PDB entry 6Q45 | X-ray diffraction, 3.60 A resolution | chains A and D of the 8 polymer chains in the assembly

Chain A:
Molecule: ATP synthase subunit alpha
From: Fusobacterium nucleatum subsp. nucleatum ATCC 25586
Reference sequence: Q8RGE0 (ATPA_FUSNN); numbering as in UniProt (aligned over 1-500)
Chain sequence (500 residues; numbered 1 to 500; the number before each row is that of its first residue):
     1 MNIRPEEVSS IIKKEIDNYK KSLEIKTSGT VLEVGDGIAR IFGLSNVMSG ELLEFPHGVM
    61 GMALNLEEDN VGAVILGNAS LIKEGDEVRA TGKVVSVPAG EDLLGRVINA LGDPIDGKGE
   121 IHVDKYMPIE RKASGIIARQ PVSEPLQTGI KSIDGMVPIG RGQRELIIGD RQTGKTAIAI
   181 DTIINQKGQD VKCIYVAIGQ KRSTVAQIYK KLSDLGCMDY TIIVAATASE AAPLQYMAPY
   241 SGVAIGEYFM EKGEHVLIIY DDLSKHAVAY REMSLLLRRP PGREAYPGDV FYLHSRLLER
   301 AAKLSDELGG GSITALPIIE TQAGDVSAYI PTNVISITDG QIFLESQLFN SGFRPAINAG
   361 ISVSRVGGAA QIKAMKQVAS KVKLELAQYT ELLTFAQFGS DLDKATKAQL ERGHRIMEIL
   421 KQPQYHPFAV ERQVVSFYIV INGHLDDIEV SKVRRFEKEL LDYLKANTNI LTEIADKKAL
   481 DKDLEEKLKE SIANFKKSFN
Not modelled in the structure: 1-24
Bound ions: Mg2+: Thr176 (together with ATP)
Residues lining bound ligands: ATP (adenosine-5'-triphosphate): Asp170, Arg171, Gln172, Thr173, Gly174, Lys175, Thr176, Ala177, Phe349, Arg354, Pro355, Gln422, Pro423, Gln424
UniProt features mapped onto this chain:
  - binding site (ATP): Gly169 to Thr176
  - site: Ser362 (Required for activity)
From the paper describing this entry:
  - Mg2+ coordination: Thr176
  - binding site for ATP: Thr176

Chain D:
Molecule: ATP synthase subunit beta
From: Fusobacterium nucleatum subsp. nucleatum ATCC 25586
Reference sequence: Q8RGE2 (ATPB_FUSNN); residue numbers follow UniProt; this construct covers 1-462
Chain sequence (462 residues; numbered 1 to 462; the number before each row is that of its first residue):
     1 MNKGTITQII SAVVDIAFKD ELPAIYNALK VKLEDKELVL EVEQHLGNNV VRTVAMDSTD
    61 GLKRGMEVID TGKPITIPVG KAVLGRILNV LGEPVDNQGP LNAETFLPIH REAPEFDDLE
   121 TETEIFETGI KVIDLLAPYI KGGKIGLFGG AGVGKTVLIM ELINNIAKGH GGISVFAGVG
   181 ERTREGRDLY GEMTESGVIT KTALVYGQMN EPPGARLRVA LTGLTVAENF RDKDGQDVLL
   241 FIDNIFRFTQ AGSEVSALLG RIPSAVGYQP NLATEMGALQ ERITSTKSGS ITSVQAVYVP
   301 ADDLTDPAPA TTFSHLDATT VLSRNIASLG IYPAVDPLDS TSKALSEDVV GKEHYEVARK
   361 VQEVLQRYKE LQDIIAILGM DELSDEDKLT VSRARKIERF FSQPFSVAEQ FTGMEGKYVP
   421 VKETIRGFRE ILEGKHDDIP EQAFLYVGTI EEAVAKSKDL AK
Not modelled in the structure: 461-462
Bound ions: Mg2+: Thr156 (together with ADP)
Residues lining bound ligands:
  - ADP (adenosine-5'-diphosphate): Gly150, Ala151, Gly152, Val153, Gly154, Lys155, Thr156, Val157, Arg182, Glu185, Tyr332, Phe405, Ala408, Phe411
  - ATP (adenosine-5'-triphosphate): Lys343, Tyr355, Arg359
UniProt features mapped onto this chain:
  - binding site (ATP): Gly149 to Thr156
From the paper describing this entry:
  - conformationally variable residues (loop rearrangement): Ala151 to Gly154, Phe411
  - binding site for ADP: Tyr332, Phe411

Interface between chain A and chain D:
Contacting residue pairs (78; chain A residue first):
  Leu32(A) - Gly47(D)
  Glu33(A) - His45(D)
  Glu33(A) - Leu46(D)
  Val34(A) - Gln44(D)
  Val34(A) - His45(D)  hydrogen bond (backbone-backbone)
  Asp36(A) - Gln44(D)  hydrogen bond
  Asp36(A) - Arg261(D)  salt bridge
  Ser80(A) - Ile25(D)
  Ser80(A) - Tyr26(D)
  Ile82(A) - Ile25(D)
  Lys83(A) - Leu22(D)  hydrogen bond (side chain-backbone)
  Lys83(A) - Ala24(D)
  Lys83(A) - His45(D)
  Glu84(A) - Leu22(D)
  Glu84(A) - His45(D)
  Glu84(A) - Gly47(D)
  Glu84(A) - Asn48(D)  hydrogen bond (side chain-backbone)
  Glu84(A) - Asn49(D)  hydrogen bond (side chain-backbone)
  Glu84(A) - Val50(D)
  Val107(A) - Phe116(D)  hydrophobic
  Ile115(A) - Glu115(D)
  Ile115(A) - Phe116(D)  hydrophobic
  Ile115(A) - Asp117(D)
  Asp116(A) - Asp117(D)
  Arg171(A) - Phe313(D)
  Arg171(A) - Thr319(D)
  Arg171(A) - Asp339(D)  hydrogen bond (side chain-backbone)
  Arg171(A) - Thr341(D)  hydrogen bond
  Gln172(A) - Thr341(D)
  Gln172(A) - Lys343(D)
  Lys201(A) - Glu281(D)
  Lys201(A) - Ser314(D)
  Lys201(A) - His315(D)  hydrogen bond (side chain-backbone)
  Lys201(A) - Leu316(D)
  Lys201(A) - Asp317(D)  salt bridge
  Arg202(A) - Ala113(D)
  Arg202(A) - Pro114(D)  hydrogen bond (side chain-backbone)
  Arg202(A) - Glu115(D)
  Arg202(A) - Phe116(D)
  Arg202(A) - Leu119(D)
  Arg202(A) - Glu281(D)  hydrogen bond (backbone-side chain)
  Ser203(A) - Leu119(D)
  Val205(A) - Phe116(D)  hydrophobic
  Ala206(A) - Phe116(D)
  Gln207(A) - Thr121(D)
  Gln207(A) - Thr123(D)
  Thr227(A) - Glu281(D)
  Ala228(A) - Gly277(D)
  Ala228(A) - Glu281(D)
  Ala228(A) - His315(D)
  Ser229(A) - Ala113(D)
  Ser229(A) - Gly277(D)
  Ser229(A) - Glu281(D)
  Lys265(A) - Ser314(D)  hydrogen bond
  Arg271(A) - Ala265(D)
  Glu272(A) - Pro270(D)
  Glu272(A) - Asn271(D)
  Glu272(A) - Thr274(D)  hydrogen bond
  Leu275(A) - Ile262(D)
  Leu275(A) - Ser264(D)
  Leu275(A) - Pro270(D)  hydrophobic
  Arg278(A) - Gly260(D)  hydrogen bond (side chain-backbone)
  Arg278(A) - Ile262(D)
  Glu284(A) - Ala265(D)
  Ala285(A) - Ser264(D)
  Ala285(A) - Ala265(D)
  Gln322(A) - Thr305(D)
  Ala323(A) - Thr305(D)
  Gln347(A) - Gln366(D)
  Asn350(A) - Leu338(D)
  Asn350(A) - Gln362(D)
  Asn350(A) - Glu363(D)
  Asn350(A) - Gln366(D)  hydrogen bond
  Ser351(A) - Glu363(D)
  Ser351(A) - Gln366(D)
  Arg354(A) - Arg359(D)
  Gln397(A) - Ser384(D)  hydrogen bond
  Gln397(A) - Asp387(D)
Also at the interface, not in a pair above, chain A (50 interface residues in all): Gly35, Ala79, Gln200, Thr204, Tyr209, Lys210, Lys211, Glu230, Ala232, Gln235, Val268, Leu276, Pro281, Gly352
Also at the interface, not in a pair above, chain D (60 interface residues in all): Pro23, Glu43, Pro263, Ala273, Ala278, Thr284, Leu304, Ala310, Val321, Asp348, Arg367, Glu370, Leu371, Ile374

Summary:
50 residues of chain A and 60 residues of chain D are in contact; the contacts include 15 hydrogen bonds and 2
salt bridges. Polar pairs include Asp36(A)-Arg261(D), Lys201(A)-Asp317(D) and Asp36(A)-Gln44(D). The paper
reports a binding site for ADP at Tyr332(D) and Phe411(D); a binding site for ATP at Thr176(A).
Chain A is ATP synthase subunit alpha and chain D is ATP synthase subunit beta, both from Fusobacterium
nucleatum subsp. nucleatum ATCC 25586; the structure, F1-ATPase from Fusobacterium nucleatum, was determined
by X-ray diffraction.
